PDB entry 8JX3 | electron microscopy, 2.20 A resolution | chains H and N of the 14 polymer chains in the assembly

[Chain H (and N)]
Protein: alpha hemolysin fused with spy-tag
From: Staphylococcus aureus
Notes: chain N of this document is another copy of the same molecule, construct and numbering; everything in this record applies to it too
Reference sequence: P09616 (HLA_STAAU); residues 1-293 here correspond to UniProt positions 27-319 (UniProt number = residue number + 26)
Amino-acid sequence (324 residues; numbered 0 to 323; the number before each row is that of its first residue; numbering starts at 0):
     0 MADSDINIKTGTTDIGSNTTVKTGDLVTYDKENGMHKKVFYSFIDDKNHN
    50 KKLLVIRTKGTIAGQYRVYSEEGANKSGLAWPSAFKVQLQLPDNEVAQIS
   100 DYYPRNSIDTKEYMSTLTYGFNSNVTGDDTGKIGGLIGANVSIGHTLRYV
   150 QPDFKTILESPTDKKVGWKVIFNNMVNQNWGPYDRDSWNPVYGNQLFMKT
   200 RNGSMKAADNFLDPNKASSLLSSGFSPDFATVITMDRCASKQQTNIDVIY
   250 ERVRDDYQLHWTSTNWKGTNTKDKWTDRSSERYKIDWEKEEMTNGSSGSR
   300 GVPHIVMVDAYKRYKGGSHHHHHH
Unresolved in the structure: 0, 294-323
Sequence notes: initiating methionine (0); engineered mutation Ser-122 (Gly148 in P09616), Arg-147 (Lys173 in P09616), Cys-237 (Lys263 in P09616); expression tag (294-323)

[Interface between chain H and chain N]
Residue-residue contacts (135; chain H residue first):
  Gly-10(H) with Lys-8(N), hydrogen bond (backbone-side chain)
  Asp-13(H) with Asn-6(N); Ile-7(N); Lys-8(N)
  Ile-14(H) with Asn-6(N), hydrogen bond (backbone-backbone); Ile-7(N); Lys-8(N), hydrogen bond (backbone-backbone)
  Gly-15(H) with Thr-11(N)
  Ser-16(H) with Lys-8(N)
  Thr-19(H) with Asn-47(N)
  Val-20(H) with Thr-11(N); Asn-47(N)
  Lys-21(H) with Asn-47(N), hydrogen bond
  Thr-22(H) with Thr-12(N); Asn-47(N), hydrogen bond (backbone-backbone); His-48(N), hydrogen bond; Asn-49(N), hydrogen bond (backbone-backbone)
  Gly-23(H) with His-48(N); Asn-49(N)
  Asp-24(H) with His-48(N), salt bridge; Asn-49(N), hydrogen bond (backbone-side chain); Lys-50(N), hydrogen bond (backbone-side chain)
  Val-26(H) with Gln-97(N), hydrogen bond (backbone-side chain); Ile-98(N)
  Tyr-28(H) with Pro-160(N); Thr-161(N); Asp-162(N)
  His-35(H) with Ile-98(N), hydrogen bond (side chain-backbone); Ser-99(N); Tyr-101(N), hydrogen bond; Pro-160(N); Thr-161(N); Asp-162(N)
  Lys-37(H) with Ser-99(N); Asp-100(N), salt bridge
  Phe-39(H) with Thr-12(N); Ile-14(N), hydrophobic; His-48(N)
  Tyr-40(H) with Asn-49(N)
  Ser-41(H) with Thr-12(N)
  Ile-43(H) with Ile-7(N), hydrophobic
  Val-54(H) with Ile-7(N), hydrophobic
  Arg-56(H) with Asp-2(N), salt bridge; Thr-12(N), hydrogen bond
  Lys-58(H) with Asp-100(N), salt bridge; Arg-104(N)
  Gly-59(H) with Tyr-101(N)
  Thr-60(H) with Tyr-101(N), hydrogen bond; Pro-160(N)
  Ala-62(H) with Ser-159(N)
  Asp-100(H) with Ile-5(N)
  Tyr-102(H) with Ala-1(N); Asp-4(N), hydrogen bond
  Arg-104(H) with Asp-4(N), hydrogen bond (side chain-backbone)
  Gly-130(H) with Asp-128(N)
  Lys-131(H) with Asp-127(N); Asp-128(N); Thr-129(N)
  Ile-132(H) with Asp-127(N); Asp-128(N), hydrogen bond (backbone-backbone)
  Gly-133(H) with Gly-126(N); Asp-127(N)
  Gly-134(H) with Thr-125(N); Gly-126(N), hydrogen bond (backbone-backbone)
  Leu-135(H) with Asn-123(N); Val-124(N); Thr-125(N)
  Ile-136(H) with Asn-123(N); Val-124(N), hydrogen bond (backbone-backbone)
  Gly-137(H) with Ser-122(N); Asn-123(N)
  Ala-138(H) with Asn-121(N); Ser-122(N), hydrogen bond (backbone-backbone)
  Asn-139(H) with Phe-120(N); Asn-121(N)
  Val-140(H) with Gly-119(N); Phe-120(N), hydrogen bond (backbone-backbone)
  Ser-141(H) with Tyr-118(N); Gly-119(N)
  Ile-142(H) with Thr-117(N), hydrogen bond (backbone-side chain); Tyr-118(N), hydrogen bond (backbone-backbone)
  Gly-143(H) with Leu-116(N); Thr-117(N)
  His-144(H) with Ser-114(N); Thr-115(N); Leu-116(N), hydrogen bond (backbone-backbone); Tyr-118(N)
  Thr-145(H) with Met-113(N); Ser-114(N); Thr-115(N)
  Leu-146(H) with Tyr-112(N); Met-113(N); Ser-114(N), hydrogen bond (backbone-backbone)
  Arg-147(H) with Glu-111(N), salt bridge; Tyr-112(N); Met-113(N)
  Tyr-148(H) with Glu-111(N); Tyr-112(N), hydrogen bond (backbone-backbone)
  Val-149(H) with Thr-109(N); Lys-110(N)
  Gln-150(H) with Thr-109(N); Lys-110(N), hydrogen bond (backbone-backbone); Tyr-112(N)
  Pro-151(H) with Asp-108(N); Thr-109(N); Lys-110(N)
  Asp-152(H) with Ile-107(N); Asp-108(N), hydrogen bond (backbone-backbone); Lys-110(N), salt bridge
  Phe-153(H) with Ile-107(N)
  Asn-173(H) with Lys-110(N), hydrogen bond
  Val-175(H) with Lys-110(N); Leu-146(N), hydrophobic; Tyr-148(N)
  Asn-178(H) with Tyr-148(N), hydrogen bond; Gln-150(N)
  Gly-180(H) with Leu-146(N)
  Pro-181(H) with Leu-146(N)
  Asn-214(H) with Lys-154(N), hydrogen bond (backbone-side chain); Lys-168(N); Ile-170(N)
  Lys-215(H) with Asp-183(N), salt bridge
  Ala-216(H) with Lys-154(N)
  Ser-217(H) with Asp-108(N)
  Ser-218(H) with Asn-105(N)
  Leu-219(H) with Ser-106(N)
  Ser-221(H) with Ser-159(N)
  Ser-222(H) with Asn-105(N); Ile-156(N); Leu-157(N), hydrogen bond (side chain-backbone); Glu-158(N); Ser-159(N), hydrogen bond (backbone-side chain)
  Gly-223(H) with Asn-105(N), hydrogen bond (backbone-side chain)
  Ser-225(H) with Arg-104(N)
  Val-231(H) with Ile-5(N), hydrophobic
Also at the interface, not in a pair above, chain H (73 interface residues in all): Thr-11, Leu-25, Tyr-101, Thr-155, Val-169
Also at the interface, not in a pair above, chain N (63 interface residues in all): Lys-46, Leu-52, Asp-185, Thr-233

[In short]
The interface between chain H and chain N involves 73 residues on one side and 63 on the other, with 34
hydrogen bonds and 7 salt bridges. Polar contacts include Asp-24(H)/His-48(N), Lys-37(H)/Asp-100(N) and
Arg-56(H)/Asp-2(N).
Both chains are alpha hemolysin fused with spy-tag (Staphylococcus aureus). Entry 8JX3
(alpha-Hemolysin(G122S/K147R/K237C)-SpyTag/SpyCatcher head to head 14-mer) was determined by electron
microscopy.
